Entry 1U8I (X-ray diffraction, 2.00 A resolution); this record covers chains A and B of the 3 polymer chains in the assembly.

== Chain A ==
Name: Antibody 2F5 (light chain)
From: Homo sapiens
Notes: antibody fragment or engineered binder
Chain sequence (214 residues; each row starts with the number of its first residue):
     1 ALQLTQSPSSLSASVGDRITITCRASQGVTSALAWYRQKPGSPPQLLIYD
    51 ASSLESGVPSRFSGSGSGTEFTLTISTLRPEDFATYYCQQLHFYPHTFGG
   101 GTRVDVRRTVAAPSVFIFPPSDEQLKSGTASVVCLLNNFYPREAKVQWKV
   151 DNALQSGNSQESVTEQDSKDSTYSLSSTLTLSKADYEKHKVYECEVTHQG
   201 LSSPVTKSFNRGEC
Cystine bridges: Cys-23/Cys-88, Cys-134/Cys-194

== Chain B ==
Name: Antibody 2F5 (heavy chain)
From: Homo sapiens
Notes: antibody fragment or engineered binder
Chain sequence (235 residues; numbered 1 to 216 plus 19 insertion-coded residues; the number before each row is that of its first residue; a row labelled like 35A-35B holds insertion residues (35A, then the next letters in order)):
     1 RITLKESGPPLVKPTQTLTLTCSFSGFSLSDFGVG
35A-35B VG
    36 WIRQPPGKALEWLAIIYSDDDKRYSPSLNTRLTITKDTSKNQVVLVM
82A-82C TRV
    83 SPVDTATYFCAHRRGPTT
100A-100N LFGVPIARGPVNAM
   101 DVWGQGITVTISSTSTKGPSVFPLAPSSKSTAGAAAALGCLVKDYFPEPV
   151 TVSWNSGALTSGVHTFPAVLQSSGLYSLSSVVTVPSSSLGTQTYTCNVNH
   201 KPSNTKVDKRVEPKSC
Not modelled in the structure: 127-132, 190-191
Cystine bridges: Cys-22/Cys-92, Cys-140/Cys-196

== Interface between chain A and chain B ==
Residue-residue contacts (79; chain A residue first):
  Ala-32(A) with Asn-100L(B)
  Leu-33(A) with Asn-100L(B)
  Ala-34(A) with Asn-100L(B); Ala-100M(B), hydrophobic
  Tyr-36(A) with Ala-100M(B); Met-100N(B), hydrogen bond (side chain-backbone); Trp-103(B)
  Gln-38(A) with Gln-39(B), hydrogen bond
  Pro-43(A) with Phe-91(B), hydrophobic; Gly-104(B)
  Pro-44(A) with Leu-45(B), hydrophobic; Trp-103(B)
  Leu-46(A) with Ala-100M(B), hydrophobic; Asp-101(B)
  Tyr-49(A) with Arg-96(B); Gly-100I(B); Pro-100J(B), hydrophobic; Asn-100L(B); Ala-100M(B), hydrophobic
  Asp-50(A) with Gly-100I(B); Asn-100L(B), hydrogen bond
  Glu-55(A) with Arg-96(B), salt bridge; Asp-101(B)
  Tyr-87(A) with Gln-39(B), hydrogen bond; Lys-43(B); Ala-44(B); Leu-45(B), hydrophobic
  Gln-89(A) with Trp-47(B); Met-100N(B)
  Leu-91(A) with Arg-95(B); Val-100K(B); Asn-100L(B); Ala-100M(B)
  Tyr-94(A) with Trp-47(B), hydrophobic; Tyr-52(B), hydrogen bond; Arg-58(B)
  Pro-95(A) with Trp-47(B), hydrophobic; Pro-61(B)
  His-96(A) with Trp-47(B); Arg-95(B)
  Phe-98(A) with Ile-37(B), hydrophobic; Leu-45(B); Trp-47(B); Trp-103(B), hydrophobic
  Gly-100(A) with Ala-44(B)
  Phe-116(A) with Ala-135(B); Ala-137(B), hydrophobic
  Phe-118(A) with Leu-124(B); Ala-125(B); Pro-126(B); Ala-137(B)
  Ser-121(A) with Phe-122(B); Pro-123(B)
  Glu-123(A) with Val-121(B); Lys-209(B), salt bridge
  Gln-124(A) with Phe-122(B); Lys-143(B)
  Ser-131(A) with Leu-141(B); Lys-143(B)
  Val-133(A) with Leu-124(B), hydrophobic
  Leu-135(A) with Ala-137(B), hydrophobic; Phe-166(B), hydrophobic; Val-181(B), hydrophobic
  Asn-137(A) with His-164(B), hydrogen bond; Thr-183(B), hydrogen bond
  Asn-138(A) with His-164(B)
  Gln-160(A) with Val-169(B); Leu-170(B), hydrogen bond (side chain-backbone); Gln-171(B)
  Glu-161(A) with Val-169(B)
  Ser-162(A) with Phe-166(B); Pro-167(B), hydrogen bond (side chain-backbone)
  Val-163(A) with Pro-167(B)
  Thr-164(A) with Phe-166(B)
  Ser-174(A) with His-164(B), hydrogen bond; Phe-166(B)
  Leu-175(A) with Phe-166(B)
  Ser-176(A) with Phe-166(B); Ser-179(B), hydrogen bond
Other interface residues (no listed pair), chain A (43 interface residues in all): Ser-31, Gly-99, Pro-119, Thr-129, Asp-167, Thr-180
Other interface residues (no listed pair), chain B (49 interface residues in all): Glu-46, Ile-50, Asp-56, Ser-60, Gln-105, Ala-136, Leu-138, Thr-165

== Summary ==
43 residues of chain A and 49 residues of chain B are in contact, with 11 hydrogen bonds and 2 salt bridges.
Among the polar pairs are Glu-55(A)/Arg-96(B), Glu-123(A)/Lys-209(B) and Tyr-36(A)/Met-100N(B).
Chain A is Antibody 2F5 (light chain) and chain B is Antibody 2F5 (heavy chain), both from Homo sapiens; the
structure, Crystal structure of the HIV-1 Cross Neutralizing Monoclonal Antibody 2F5 in complex with gp41
Peptide ELDKWAN, was determined by X-ray diffraction together with 1U8H, 1U8J, 1U8L, 1U8M, 1U8N, 1U8O and 14
further entries from the same study.
